Entry 7YP9 (electron microscopy, 3.58 A resolution); this record covers chains B and C of the 8 polymer chains in the assembly.

# Chain B
Name: DNA-directed RNA polymerase subunit alpha
From: Escherichia coli K-12
Notes: EC 2.7.7.6
UniProtKB: P0A7Z4 (RPOA_ECOLI); residues 1-329 here = UniProt positions 1-329
Sequence (329 residues; numbered 1 to 329; the number before each row is that of its first residue):
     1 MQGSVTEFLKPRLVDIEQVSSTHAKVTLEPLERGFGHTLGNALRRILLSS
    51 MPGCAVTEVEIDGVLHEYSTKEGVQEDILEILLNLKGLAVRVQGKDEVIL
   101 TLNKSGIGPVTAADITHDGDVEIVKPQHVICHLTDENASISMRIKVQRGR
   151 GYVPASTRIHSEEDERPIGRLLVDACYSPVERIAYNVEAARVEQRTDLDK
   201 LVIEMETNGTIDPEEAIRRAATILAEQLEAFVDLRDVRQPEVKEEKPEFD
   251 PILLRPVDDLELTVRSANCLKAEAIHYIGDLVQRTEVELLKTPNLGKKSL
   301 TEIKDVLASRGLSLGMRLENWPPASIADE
Unresolved in the structure: 1-3, 131-139, 160-171, 233-329
UniProt features mapped onto this chain:
  - region: Glu162 to Glu165 (Required for interaction with Crp at class II promoters)
  - modified residue: Arg265 (ADP-ribosylarginine), Lys297 (N6-acetyllysine), Lys298 (N6-acetyllysine)

# Chain C
Name: DNA-directed RNA polymerase subunit beta
From: Escherichia coli K-12
Notes: EC 2.7.7.6
UniProtKB: P0A8V2 (RPOB_ECOLI); residues 1-1342 here = UniProt positions 1-1342
Sequence (1342 residues; numbered 1 to 1342; the number before each row is that of its first residue):
     1 MVYSYTEKKRIRKDFGKRPQVLDVPYLLSIQLDSFQKFIEQDPEGQYGLE
    51 AAFRSVFPIQSYSGNSELQYVSYRLGEPVFDVQECQIRGVTYSAPLRVKL
   101 RLVIYEREAPEGTVKDIKEQEVYMGEIPLMTDNGTFVINGTERVIVSQLH
   151 RSPGVFFDSDKGKTHSSGKVLYNARIIPYRGSWLDFEFDPKDNLFVRIDR
   201 RRKLPATIILRALNYTTEQILDLFFEKVIFEIRDNKLQMELVPERLRGET
   251 ASFDIEANGKVYVEKGRRITARHIRQLEKDDVKLIEVPVEYIAGKVVAKD
   301 YIDESTGELICAANMELSLDLLAKLSQSGHKRIETLFTNDLDHGPYISET
   351 LRVDPTNDRLSALVEIYRMMRPGEPPTREAAESLFENLFFSEDRYDLSAV
   401 GRMKFNRSLLREEIEGSGILSKDDIIDVMKKLIDIRNGKGEVDDIDHLGN
   451 RRIRSVGEMAENQFRVGLVRVERAVKERLSLGDLDTLMPQDMINAKPISA
   501 AVKEFFGSSQLSQFMDQNNPLSEITHKRRISALGPGGLTRERAGFEVRDV
   551 HPTHYGRVCPIETPEGPNIGLINSLSVYAQTNEYGFLETPYRKVTDGVVT
   601 DEIHYLSAIEEGNYVIAQANSNLDEEGHFVEDLVTCRSKGESSLFSRDQV
   651 DYMDVSTQQVVSVGASLIPFLEHDDANRALMGANMQRQAVPTLRADKPLV
   701 GTGMERAVAVDSGVTAVAKRGGVVQYVDASRIVIKVNEDEMYPGEAGIDI
   751 YNLTKYTRSNQNTCINQMPCVSLGEPVERGDVLADGPSTDLGELALGQNM
   801 RVAFMPWNGYNFEDSILVSERVVQEDRFTTIHIQELACVSRDTKLGPEEI
   851 TADIPNVGEAALSKLDESGIVYIGAEVTGGDILVGKVTPKGETQLTPEEK
   901 LLRAIFGEKASDVKDSSLRVPNGVSGTVIDVQVFTRDGVEKDKRALEIEE
   951 MQLKQAKKDLSEELQILEAGLFSRIRAVLVAGGVEAEKLDKLPRDRWLEL
  1001 GLTDEEKQNQLEQLAEQYDELKHEFEKKLEAKRRKITQGDDLAPGVLKIV
  1051 KVYLAVKRRIQPGDKMAGRHGNKGVISKINPIEDMPYDENGTPVDIVLNP
  1101 LGVPSRMNIGQILETHLGMAAKGIGDKINAMLKQQQEVAKLREFIQRAYD
  1151 LGADVRQKVDLSTFSDEEVMRLAENLRKGMPIATPVFDGAKEAEIKELLK
  1201 LGDLPTSGQIRLYDGRTGEQFERPVTVGYMYMLKLNHLVDDKMHARSTGS
  1251 YSLVTQQPLGGKAQFGGQRFGEMEVWALEAYGAAYTLQEMLTVKSDDVNG
  1301 RTKMYKNIVDGNHQMEPGMPESFNVLLKEIRSLGINIELEDE
Unresolved in the structure: 1, 105-117, 370-375, 743-745, 842-847, 856-861, 891-912, 936-941, 970-1016, 1341-1342
UniProt features mapped onto this chain:
  - modified residue (N6-acetyllysine): Lys1022, Lys1200
Reported in the primary citation:
  - binding site for the 31-nt DNA strand: Arg180, Trp183, Arg465, Val469, Arg470, Arg473

# Chain B / chain C interface
Pairs across the interface (10; chain B residue first):
  Arg33(B) - Glu820(C)  salt bridge
  Arg33(B) - Pro1081(C)
  Gly34(B) - Glu1083(C)
  His37(B) - Asp1084(C)  salt bridge
  His37(B) - Arg1216(C)  hydrogen bond
  Asn41(B) - Arg1216(C)
  Asn41(B) - Thr1217(C)  hydrogen bond (side chain-backbone)
  Arg44(B) - Thr1217(C)
  Arg45(B) - Glu1219(C)  salt bridge
  Tyr185(B) - Arg1216(C)  hydrogen bond (side chain-backbone)

# Overview
Chain B and chain C each contribute 7 residues to their interface, with 3 hydrogen bonds and 3 salt bridges.
Among the polar pairs are Arg33(B)-Glu820(C), His37(B)-Asp1084(C) and Arg45(B)-Glu1219(C). From the paper: a
binding site for the 31-nt DNA strand at Arg180(C), Trp183(C) and Arg465(C) among others.
Here chain B is DNA-directed RNA polymerase subunit alpha and chain C is DNA-directed RNA polymerase subunit
beta, both from Escherichia coli K-12. Entry 7YP9 (Cryo-EM structure of Escherichia coli paused complex of
transcription termination (TTC-pause)) was determined by electron microscopy, deposited together with 7YPA and
7YPB.
